PDB entry 5UJ2 | X-ray diffraction, 2.90 A resolution | chains T and A of the 3 polymer chains in the assembly

== Chain T ==
Molecule: 8-nt RNA strand
From: Escherichia coli
Sequence (8 nucleotides; row label = number of the first residue in the row):
     1 AUAAAUUU

== Chain A ==
Name: Genome polyprotein
From: Hepatitis C virus
Reference sequence: R9TEU1 (R9TEU1_9HEPC); residues 1-570 here correspond to UniProt positions 2443-3012 (UniProt number = residue number + 2442)
Amino-acid sequence (572 residues; each row starts with the number of its first residue; note: 8 numbers in that range are skipped by the numbering (no residue carries them; nothing is unmodelled there); numbers below 1 keep their minus sign (Met-1 is residue -1)):
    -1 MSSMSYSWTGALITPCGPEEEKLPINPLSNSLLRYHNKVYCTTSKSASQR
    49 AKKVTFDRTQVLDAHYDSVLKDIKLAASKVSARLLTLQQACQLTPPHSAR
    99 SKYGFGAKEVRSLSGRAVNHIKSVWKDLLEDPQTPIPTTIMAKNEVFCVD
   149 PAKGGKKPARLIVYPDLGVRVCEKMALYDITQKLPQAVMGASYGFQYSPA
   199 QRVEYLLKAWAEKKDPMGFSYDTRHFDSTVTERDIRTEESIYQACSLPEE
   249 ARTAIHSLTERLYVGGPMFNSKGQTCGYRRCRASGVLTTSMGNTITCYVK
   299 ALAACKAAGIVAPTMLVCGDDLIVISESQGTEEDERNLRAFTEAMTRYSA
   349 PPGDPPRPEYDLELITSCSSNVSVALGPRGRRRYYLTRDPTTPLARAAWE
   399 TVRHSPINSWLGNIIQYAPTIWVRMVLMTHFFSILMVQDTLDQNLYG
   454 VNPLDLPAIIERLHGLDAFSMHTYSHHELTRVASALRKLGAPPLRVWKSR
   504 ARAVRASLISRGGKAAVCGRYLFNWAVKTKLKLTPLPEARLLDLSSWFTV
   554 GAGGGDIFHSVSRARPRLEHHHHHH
Not modelled in the structure: -1, 542-578
Differences from the reference sequence: initiating methionine (-1); expression tag (0, 571-578); engineered mutation Gly15 (Ser2457 in R9TEU1), Gln86 (Glu2528 in R9TEU1), Gln87 (Glu2529 in R9TEU1), His223 (Cys2665 in R9TEU1), Ile321 (Val2763 in R9TEU1); conflict Gly445 (Ser2895 in R9TEU1)
Metal / ion sites: Mn2+ site 1: Asp220, Asp318, Asp319 (together with GS-639476) (shared with 1 residue of chain P); Mn2+ site 2: Asp220, Thr221, Asp318 (together with GS-639476); Mn2+ site 3: Glu237, His254
Residues lining bound ligands: GS-639476 (8B4; (1S)-1-(4-aminoimidazo[2,1-f][1,2,4]triazin-7-yl)-1,4-anhydro-2-deoxy-2-fluoro-5-O-[(S)-hydroxy(phosphonooxy)phosphoryl]-2-methyl-D-ribitol): Arg48, Lys141, Arg158, Ile160, Asp220, Thr221, Arg222, His223, Phe224, Asp225, Ser282, Thr287, Asn291, Asp318, Asp319

== How chain T and chain A interact ==
Pairs across the interface (29):
  A1(T) with Ala97(A), phosphate contact
  U2(T) with Ser96(A), phosphate contact; Ala97(A), hydrogen bond to the phosphate; Met139(A), sugar contact; Lys141(A), hydrogen bond to the base; Ile160(A), base contact; Tyr162(A), sugar contact; Arg168(A), hydrogen bond to the phosphate; Ser282(A), base contact; Gly283(A), hydrogen bond to the sugar
  A3(T) with Pro93(A), phosphate contact; Ser96(A), hydrogen bond to the phosphate; Arg168(A), salt bridge to the phosphate; Gly283(A), sugar contact; Val284(A), hydrogen bond to the sugar; Leu285(A), hydrogen bond to the sugar
  A4(T) with Lys172(A), salt bridge to the phosphate; Leu285(A), sugar contact; Ser288(A), hydrogen bond to the sugar
  A5(T) with Gln180(A), hydrogen bond to the phosphate; Phe193(A), hydrogen bond to the sugar
  U6(T) with Phe193(A), sugar contact; Tyr195(A), sugar contact; Pro197(A), sugar contact
  U7(T) with Ser196(A), phosphate contact; Ile413(A), sugar contact; Leu466(A), phosphate contact
  U8(T) with Ile462(A), phosphate contact; Leu466(A), phosphate contact
Interface residues without a listed pair, chain A (27 interface residues in all): His95, Tyr176, Tyr444, Gly445, Val454

== Summary ==
8 residues of chain T and 27 residues of chain A are in contact; the contacts include 10 hydrogen bonds and 2
salt bridges. Polar pairs include U2(T)-Lys141(A), U2(T)-Gly283(A) and A3(T)-Val284(A). Bound to chain A:
GS-639476. Asp220(A), Asp318(A) and Asp319(A) coordinate Mn2+ site 1.
Chain T is an 8-nt RNA strand (Escherichia coli) and chain A is Genome polyprotein (Hepatitis C virus); the
structure, Crystal structure of HCV NS5B genotype 2A JFH-1 isolate with S15G E86Q E87Q C223H V321I mutations
..., was determined by X-ray diffraction.
